PDB entry 5YCX | X-ray diffraction, 1.70 A resolution | chain A

[Chain A]
Name: Enoyl-[acyl-carrier-protein] reductase [NADH] FabI
Organism: Bacillus cereus (strain ATCC 14579 / DSM 31 / JCM 2152 / NBRC 15305 / NCIMB 9373 / NRRL B-3711)
Notes: EC 1.3.1.9
UniProtKB: Q81GI3 (FABI_BACCR); numbering as in UniProt (aligned over 1-256)
Amino-acid sequence (266 residues; numbered -1 to 264; the number before each row is that of its first residue; numbers below 1 keep their minus sign (Gly-1 is residue -1)):
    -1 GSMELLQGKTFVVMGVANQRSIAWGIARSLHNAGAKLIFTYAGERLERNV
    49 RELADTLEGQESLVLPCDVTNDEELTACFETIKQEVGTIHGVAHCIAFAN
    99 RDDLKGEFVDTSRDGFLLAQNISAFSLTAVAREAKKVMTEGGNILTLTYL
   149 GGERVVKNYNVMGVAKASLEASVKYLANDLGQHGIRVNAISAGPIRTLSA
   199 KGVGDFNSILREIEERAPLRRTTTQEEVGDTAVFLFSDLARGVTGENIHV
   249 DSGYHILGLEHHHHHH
Disordered / not traced: -1 to 0, 99-111, 150-160, 197-203, 261-264
Construct notes: expression tag (-1 to 0, 257-264)
Swiss-Prot annotation at these positions:
  - active site (Proton acceptor): Tyr147, Tyr157
  - binding site (NAD(+)): Gly13, Ser19, Ile20, Asp66, Val67, Ile94, Lys164, Ile193 to Ser197
  - binding site (substrate): Ala97
  - site: Asn205 (Involved in acyl-ACP binding)

[Summary]
Curated annotation (UniProt) lists active-site residues Tyr147 and Tyr157, 12 NAD+-binding residues and
substrate-binding residue Ala97.
Chain A is Enoyl-[acyl-carrier-protein] reductase [NADH] FabI (Bacillus cereus (strain ATCC 14579 / DSM 31 /
JCM 2152 / NBRC 15305 / NCIMB 9373 / NRRL B-3711)); the structure, X-Ray Structure of Enoyl-Acyl Carrier
Protein Reductase from Bacillus Anthracis with c-terminal His tag (Apo form), was determined by X-ray
diffraction (same publication as 5YCR, 5YCS and 5YCV).
